PDB entry 3AFP | X-ray diffraction, 2.05 A resolution | chains A and B

[Chain A (and B)]
Molecule: Single-stranded DNA-binding protein
Source organism: Mycobacterium leprae
Notes: chain B of this document is another copy of the same molecule, construct and numbering; everything in this record applies to it too
UniProt: P46390 (SSB_MYCLE); residue numbers follow UniProt; this construct covers 1-168
Sequence (168 residues; each row starts with the number of its first residue):
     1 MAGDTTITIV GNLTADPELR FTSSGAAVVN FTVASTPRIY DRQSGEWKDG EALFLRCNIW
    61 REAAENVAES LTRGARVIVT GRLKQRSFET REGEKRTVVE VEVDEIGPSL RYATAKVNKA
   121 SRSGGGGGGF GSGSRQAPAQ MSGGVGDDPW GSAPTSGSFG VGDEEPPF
Not modelled in the structure: 1-2, 38-45, 90, 121-168 (chain B: 1, 40-42, 88, 121-168)

[How chain A and chain B interact]
Pairs across the interface (69):
  Thr8(A) - Thr8(B)  hydrogen bond
  Thr8(A) - Thr80(B)
  Val10(A) - Glu105(B)
  Ala63(A) - Leu110(B)
  Asn66(A) - Leu110(B)
  Asn66(A) - Arg111(B)
  Asn66(A) - Tyr112(B)
  Asn66(A) - Ala113(B)
  Asn66(A) - Thr114(B)
  Glu69(A) - Thr114(B)
  Ser70(A) - Thr114(B)
  Ser70(A) - Ala115(B)  hydrogen bond (side chain-backbone)
  Leu71(A) - Leu110(B)  hydrophobic
  Gly74(A) - Lys119(B)  hydrogen bond (backbone-side chain)
  Arg76(A) - Glu105(B)  salt bridge
  Ile78(A) - Ile78(B)  hydrophobic
  Ile78(A) - Thr80(B)
  Ile78(A) - Glu105(B)
  Ile78(A) - Ile106(B)
  Ile78(A) - Gly107(B)
  Asp104(A) - Arg111(B)  hydrogen bond (backbone-side chain)
  Glu105(A) - Val10(B)
  Glu105(A) - Arg76(B)  salt bridge
  Glu105(A) - Ile78(B)
  Glu105(A) - Ser109(B)  hydrogen bond
  Glu105(A) - Arg111(B)  salt bridge
  Ile106(A) - Ile78(B)
  Ile106(A) - Ser109(B)
  Ile106(A) - Leu110(B)  hydrogen bond (backbone-backbone)
  Gly107(A) - Ile78(B)
  Gly107(A) - Pro108(B)
  Pro108(A) - Gly107(B)
  Pro108(A) - Pro108(B)
  Pro108(A) - Val117(B)  hydrophobic
  Ser109(A) - Glu105(B)  hydrogen bond
  Ser109(A) - Ile106(B)
  Leu110(A) - Asn66(B)
  Leu110(A) - Ser70(B)
  Leu110(A) - Leu71(B)  hydrophobic
  Leu110(A) - Ile106(B)  hydrogen bond (backbone-backbone)
  Arg111(A) - Asn66(B)
  Arg111(A) - Asp104(B)  salt bridge
  Arg111(A) - Glu105(B)  salt bridge
  Tyr112(A) - Asn66(B)
  Tyr112(A) - Lys119(B)
  Tyr112(A) - Ala120(B)  hydrogen bond (backbone-backbone)
  Ala113(A) - Asn66(B)  hydrogen bond (backbone-side chain)
  Ala113(A) - Val117(B)  hydrophobic
  Ala113(A) - Asn118(B)
  Ala113(A) - Lys119(B)
  Thr114(A) - Asn66(B)
  Thr114(A) - Glu69(B)
  Thr114(A) - Ser70(B)
  Thr114(A) - Val117(B)
  Thr114(A) - Asn118(B)  hydrogen bond (backbone-backbone)
  Ala115(A) - Ser70(B)  hydrogen bond (backbone-side chain)
  Ala115(A) - Lys116(B)
  Lys116(A) - Ala115(B)
  Lys116(A) - Lys116(B)  hydrogen bond (backbone-backbone)
  Val117(A) - Pro108(B)  hydrophobic
  Val117(A) - Thr114(B)
  Asn118(A) - Ala113(B)
  Asn118(A) - Thr114(B)  hydrogen bond (backbone-backbone)
  Lys119(A) - Gly74(B)  hydrogen bond (side chain-backbone)
  Lys119(A) - Tyr112(B)
  Lys119(A) - Ala113(B)
  Ala120(A) - Tyr112(B)
  Ala120(A) - Ala113(B)
  Ala120(A) - Thr114(B)
Other interface residues (no listed pair), chain A (31 interface residues in all): Asn12, Val67, Ala75, Thr80
Other interface residues (no listed pair), chain B (29 interface residues in all): Ala63, Val67

[Overview]
Chain A and chain B form an interface of 31 and 29 residues respectively; the contacts include 15 hydrogen
bonds and 5 salt bridges. Polar contacts include Arg76(A)-Glu105(B), Glu105(A)-Arg111(B) and
Arg111(A)-Asp104(B).
Chain A and chain B are both Single-stranded DNA-binding protein (Mycobacterium leprae); the structure,
Crystal structure of the single-stranded DNA binding protein from Mycobacterium leprae (Form I), was
determined by X-ray diffraction together with 3AFQ from the same study.
